Entry 6HUP (electron microscopy, 3.58 A resolution); this record covers chains C and D of the 6 polymer chains in the assembly.

# Chain C
Molecule: Gamma-aminobutyric acid receptor subunit gamma-2
Source organism: Homo sapiens
Reference sequence: P18507 (GBRG2_HUMAN), isoform P18507-2; residues -38 to 436 here correspond to UniProt positions 1-475 (UniProt number = residue number + 39)
Chain sequence (495 residues; each row starts with the number of its first residue; numbers below 1 keep their minus sign (Met-38 is residue -38)):
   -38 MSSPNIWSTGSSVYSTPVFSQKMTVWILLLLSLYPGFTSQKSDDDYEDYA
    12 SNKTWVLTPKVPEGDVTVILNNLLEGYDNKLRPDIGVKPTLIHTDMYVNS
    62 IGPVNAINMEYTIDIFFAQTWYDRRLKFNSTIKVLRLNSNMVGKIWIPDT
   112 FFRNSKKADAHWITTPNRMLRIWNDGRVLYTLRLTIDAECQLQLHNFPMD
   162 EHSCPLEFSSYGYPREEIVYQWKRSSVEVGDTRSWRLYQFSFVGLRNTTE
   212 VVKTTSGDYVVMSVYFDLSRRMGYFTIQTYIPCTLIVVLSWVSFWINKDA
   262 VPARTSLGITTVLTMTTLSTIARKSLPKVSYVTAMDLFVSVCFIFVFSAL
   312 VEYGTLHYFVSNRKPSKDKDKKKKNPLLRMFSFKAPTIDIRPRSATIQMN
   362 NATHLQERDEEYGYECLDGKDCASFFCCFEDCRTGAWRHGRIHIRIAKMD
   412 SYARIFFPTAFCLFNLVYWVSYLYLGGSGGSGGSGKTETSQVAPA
Not modelled in the structure: -38 to 25, 325-405, 437-456
Sequence notes: expression tag (437-456)
Disulfide bonds: Cys151-Cys165
Glycans and other covalent adducts: N-acetylglucosamine (NAG) linked to Asn208
Ligand contacts: DZP (7-chloro-1-methyl-5-phenyl-1,3-dihydro-2H-1,4-benzodiazepin-2-one): Tyr58, Asn60, Phe77
Swiss-Prot annotation at these positions:
  - region: Arg394 to Asp411 (Interaction with GABARAP)
  - glycosylation (N-linked (GlcNAc...) asparagine): Asn13, Asn90, Asn208
From the paper describing this entry:
  - conformationally variable residues (side-chain flip): Asn60

# Chain D
Molecule: Gamma-aminobutyric acid receptor subunit alpha-1
Source organism: Bos taurus
Reference sequence: chimeric construct of P08219, P14867: residues -34 to -8 from P08219 (GBRA1_BOVIN) positions 1-27 (UniProt number = residue number + 35); residues 1-429 from P14867 positions 28-456 (UniProt number = residue number + 27)
Chain sequence (464 residues; numbered -34 to 429; the number before each row is that of its first residue; numbers below 1 keep their minus sign (Met-34 is residue -34)):
   -34 MKKSPGLSDYLWAWTLFLSTLTGRSYGDYKDDDDKQPSLQDELKDNTTVF
    16 TRILDRLLDGYDNRLRPGLGERVTEVKTDIFVTSFGPVSDHDMEYTIDVF
    66 FRQSWKDERLKFKGPMTVLRLNNLMASKIWTPDTFFHNGKKSVAHNMTMP
   116 NKLLRITEDGTLLYTMRLTVRAECPMHLEDFPMDAHACPLKFGSYAYTRA
   166 EVVYEWTREPARSVVVAEDGSRLNQYDLLGQTVDSGIVQSSTGEYVVMTT
   216 HFHLKRKIGYFVIQTYLPCIMTVILSQVSFWLNRESVPARTVFGVTTVLT
   266 MTTLSISARNSLPKVAYATAMDWFIAVCYAFVFSALIEFATVNYFTKRGY
   316 AWDGKSVVPEKPKKVKDPLIKKNNTYAPTATSYTPNLARGDPGLATIAKS
   366 ATIEPKEVKPETKPPEPKKTFNSVSKIDRLSRIAFPLLFGIFNLVYWATY
   416 LNREPQLKAPTPHQ
Not modelled in the structure: -34 to 12, 321-383, 419-429
Sequence notes: linker (-7 to 0)
Disulfide bonds: Cys139-Cys153
Glycans and other covalent adducts: N-acetylglucosamine (NAG) linked to Asn111
Ligand contacts:
  - gamma-amino-butanoic acid (ABU): Phe65, Arg67, Leu118, Thr130
  - DZP (7-chloro-1-methyl-5-phenyl-1,3-dihydro-2H-1,4-benzodiazepin-2-one), molecule 1: Phe100, His102, Ser159, Tyr160, Val203, Gln204, Ser205, Ser206, Tyr210
  - DZP, molecule 2: Ile228, Leu232, Pro233, Met236, Thr237, Thr265, Leu269
  - PIO ([(2R)-2-octanoyloxy-3-[oxidanyl-[(1R,2R,3S,4R,5R,6S)-2,3,6-tris(oxidanyl)-4,5-diphosphonooxy-cyclohexyl]oxy-phosphoryl]oxy-propyl] octanoate): Arg249, Glu303, Thr306, Phe310, Arg313, Asn387, Ser388, Ser390, Lys391, Ile392, Leu395
Swiss-Prot annotation at these positions:
  - binding site (4-aminobutanoate): Arg67, Thr130
  - binding site (3alpha-hydroxy-5alpha-pregnan-11,20-dione): Trp246
  - glycosylation (N-linked (GlcNAc...) asparagine): Asn11, Asn111
From the paper describing this entry:
  - binding site for DZP: His102, Pro233

# How chain C and chain D interact
Contacting residue pairs (88; chain C residue first):
  Val27(C) - Leu30(D)  hydrophobic
  Val27(C) - Leu34(D)  hydrophobic
  Thr28(C) - Asp27(D)
  Thr28(C) - Leu30(D)
  Leu31(C) - Asp27(D)
  Leu35(C) - Arg29(D)
  Arg97(C) - Tyr162(D)
  Arg97(C) - Glu166(D)  salt bridge
  Leu98(C) - Arg29(D)
  Leu98(C) - Ala161(D)
  Asn99(C) - Asn28(D)
  Asn99(C) - Arg29(D)
  Asn99(C) - Tyr162(D)  hydrogen bond
  Asn101(C) - Asn28(D)  hydrogen bond (side chain-backbone)
  Asn101(C) - Arg29(D)
  Met102(C) - Arg29(D)  hydrogen bond
  Lys105(C) - Arg29(D)
  Asp120(C) - Lys106(D)  salt bridge
  His122(C) - Gly104(D)
  His122(C) - Lys105(D)
  Ile124(C) - Thr99(D)
  Ile124(C) - Phe100(D)
  Ile124(C) - Ser107(D)
  Ile124(C) - Ala109(D)
  Ile124(C) - Leu133(D)  hydrophobic
  Thr125(C) - Thr99(D)  hydrogen bond (side chain-backbone)
  Thr125(C) - Met131(D)
  Thr125(C) - Leu133(D)
  Thr126(C) - Pro97(D)
  Thr126(C) - Asp98(D)
  Asn128(C) - Phe100(D)
  Asn128(C) - Tyr160(D)
  Arg129(C) - Tyr160(D)
  Met130(C) - Tyr160(D)  hydrophobic
  Met130(C) - Ala161(D)  hydrophobic
  Arg132(C) - Ala161(D)  hydrogen bond (side chain-backbone)
  Arg132(C) - Thr163(D)
  Arg132(C) - Thr207(D)  hydrogen bond (side chain-backbone)
  Arg132(C) - Tyr210(D)  hydrogen bond
  Thr142(C) - Tyr160(D)  hydrogen bond (backbone-side chain)
  Leu143(C) - Tyr160(D)  hydrogen bond (backbone-side chain)
  Arg144(C) - Phe100(D)
  Arg144(C) - Phe101(D)  hydrogen bond (side chain-backbone)
  Arg144(C) - His102(D)  hydrogen bond (side chain-backbone)
  Arg144(C) - Gly104(D)  hydrogen bond (side chain-backbone)
  Arg144(C) - Tyr160(D)
  Ser195(C) - Glu138(D)
  Arg197(C) - Asp57(D)
  Arg197(C) - Met58(D)
  Arg197(C) - Lys105(D)
  Arg197(C) - Glu138(D)  salt bridge
  Tyr199(C) - Met58(D)  hydrogen bond
  Tyr199(C) - Pro278(D)  hydrophobic
  Tyr199(C) - Lys279(D)
  Tyr199(C) - Ala281(D)
  Gln200(C) - Lys279(D)
  Arg232(C) - Ala281(D)  hydrogen bond (side chain-backbone)
  Gly234(C) - Ala281(D)
  Tyr235(C) - Arg274(D)
  Tyr235(C) - Lys279(D)
  Ile238(C) - Tyr282(D)
  Ile238(C) - Asp287(D)
  Gln239(C) - Arg274(D)
  Leu246(C) - Tyr294(D)  hydrophobic
  Leu246(C) - Phe298(D)
  Ile247(C) - Thr267(D)
  Ile247(C) - Tyr294(D)
  Val249(C) - Phe298(D)  hydrophobic
  Leu250(C) - Val263(D)  hydrophobic
  Leu250(C) - Leu301(D)  hydrophobic
  Val253(C) - Ile302(D)  hydrophobic
  Val253(C) - Ala305(D)  hydrophobic
  Trp256(C) - Asn308(D)
  Trp256(C) - Tyr309(D)  hydrophobic
  Ile257(C) - Asn308(D)
  Asn258(C) - Asn308(D)
  Ala261(C) - Val252(D)  hydrophobic
  Ala264(C) - Val252(D)  hydrophobic
  Ala264(C) - Pro253(D)  hydrophobic
  Ala264(C) - Thr256(D)
  Ser267(C) - Thr256(D)
  Leu268(C) - Thr256(D)
  Leu268(C) - Val260(D)  hydrophobic
  Thr271(C) - Val260(D)
  Thr275(C) - Leu264(D)
  Leu279(C) - Ile271(D)  hydrophobic
  Ile282(C) - Ile271(D)  hydrophobic
  Arg415(C) - Tyr309(D)
Interface residues without a listed pair, chain C (54 interface residues in all): Asp56, Asn60, Phe77, Leu140, Pro243, Pro263
Interface residues without a listed pair, chain D (56 interface residues in all): His56, Trp95, Thr96, Val108, Pro140, Ser206, Val280

# In short
Chain C and chain D form an interface of 54 and 56 residues respectively; the contacts include 14 hydrogen
bonds and 3 salt bridges. Polar contacts include Arg97(C)-Glu166(D), Asp120(C)-Lys106(D) and
Arg197(C)-Glu138(D). From the paper: a binding site for DZP at His102(D) and Pro233(D); conformational
variability at Asn60(C).
Chain C is Gamma-aminobutyric acid receptor subunit gamma-2 (Homo sapiens) and chain D is Gamma-aminobutyric
acid receptor subunit alpha-1 (Bos taurus); the structure, CryoEM structure of human full-length
alpha1beta3gamma2L GABA(A)R in complex with diazepam (Valium), GABA and megabody Mb38, was determined by
electron microscopy (same publication as 6HUG, 6HUJ, 6HUK and 6HUO).
